7N14 - chain A; structure by X-ray diffraction, 1.54 A resolution.

Chain A:
Name: Cytochrome P450
From: Rhodopseudomonas palustris (strain HaA2)
Notes: EC 1.14.-.-
UniProt: Q2IU02 (Q2IU02_RHOP2); residues 0-409 here correspond to UniProt positions 1-410 (UniProt number = residue number + 1)
Amino-acid sequence (410 residues; numbered 0 to 409; the number before each row is that of its first residue; numbering starts at 0):
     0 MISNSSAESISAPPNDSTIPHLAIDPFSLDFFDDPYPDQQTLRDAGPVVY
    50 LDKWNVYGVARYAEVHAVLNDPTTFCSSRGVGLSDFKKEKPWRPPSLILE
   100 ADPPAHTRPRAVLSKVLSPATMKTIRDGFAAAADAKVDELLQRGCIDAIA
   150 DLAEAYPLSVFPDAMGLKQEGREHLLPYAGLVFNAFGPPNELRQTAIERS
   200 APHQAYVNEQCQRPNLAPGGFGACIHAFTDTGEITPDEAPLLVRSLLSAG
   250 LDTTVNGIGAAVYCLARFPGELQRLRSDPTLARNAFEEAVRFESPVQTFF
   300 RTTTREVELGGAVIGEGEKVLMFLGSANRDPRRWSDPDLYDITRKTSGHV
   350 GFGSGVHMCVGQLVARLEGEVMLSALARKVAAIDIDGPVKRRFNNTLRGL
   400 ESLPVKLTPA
Unresolved in the structure: 0-16
Metal / ion sites: heme Fe near Cys358 (its only coordinating residue here)
Ligand contacts:
  - heme (HEM): Leu68, Val80, Ile97, Leu98, His105, Arg109, Leu112, Leu116, Phe160, Ser244, Leu245, Ala248, Gly249, Thr252, Thr253, Gly256, Phe285, Val289, Pro294, Val295, Phe298, Arg300, Leu323, Gly350, Phe351, Gly352, Val355, His356, Cys358, Val359, Gly360, Val363, Ala364
  - 4-(1H-1,2,4-triazol-1-yl)benzoic acid (ZRS): Arg92, Ser95, Ile97, Leu98, Val181, Phe182, Phe185, Arg243, Ser244, Ser247, Ala248, Val295, Phe298

In short:
Ligands of chain A: 4-(1H-1,2,4-triazol-1-yl)benzoic acid and heme.
Chain A is Cytochrome P450 (Rhodopseudomonas palustris (strain HaA2)); the structure, Crystal structure of
4-(1H-1,2,4-triazol-1-yl)benzoic acid-bound CYP199A4, was determined by X-ray diffraction together with 6U31
from the same study.
